3RSS - chains A and B; structure by X-ray diffraction, 1.95 A resolution.

Chain A:
Molecule: Putative uncharacterized protein
Source organism: Thermotoga maritima
Notes: EC 4.2.1.93
Reference sequence: Q9X024 (Q9X024_THEMA); residues 1-490 here = UniProt positions 1-490
Amino-acid sequence (502 residues; row label = number of the first residue in the row; numbers below 1 keep their minus sign (Met-11 is residue -11)):
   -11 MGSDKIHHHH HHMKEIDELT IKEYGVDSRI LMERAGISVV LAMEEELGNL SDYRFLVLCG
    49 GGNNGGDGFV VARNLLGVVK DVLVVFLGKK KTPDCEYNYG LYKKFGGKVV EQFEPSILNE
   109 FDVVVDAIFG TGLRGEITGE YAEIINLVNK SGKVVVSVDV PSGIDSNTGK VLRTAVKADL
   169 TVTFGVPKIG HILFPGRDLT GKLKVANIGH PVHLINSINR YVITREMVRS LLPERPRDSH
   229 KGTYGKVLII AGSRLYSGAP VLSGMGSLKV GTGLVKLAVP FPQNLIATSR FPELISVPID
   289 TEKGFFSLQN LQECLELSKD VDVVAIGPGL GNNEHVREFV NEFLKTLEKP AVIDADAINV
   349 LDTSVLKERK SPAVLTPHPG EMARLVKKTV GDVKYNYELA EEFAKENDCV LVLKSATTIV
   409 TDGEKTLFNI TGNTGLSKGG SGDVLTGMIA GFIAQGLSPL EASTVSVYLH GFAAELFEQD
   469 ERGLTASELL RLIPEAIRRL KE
Not modelled in the structure: -11 to -5, 490
Construct notes: expression tag (-11 to 0)
Swiss-Prot annotation at these positions:
  - region: Asn51 to Asp55 (NADPHX 1), Gly118 to Glu124 (NADPHX 1), His366 to Arg372 (NADPHX 2)
  - binding site (K(+)): Asn52, Asp114, Ser150
  - binding site ((6S)-NADPHX): Tyr129, Asp147, Gly317, Asp431
  - binding site (ADP): Lys402 to Thr406, Asn421 to Gly430
Bound ions: K+: Asn52, Asp114, Phe117, Val146, Val148, Ser150
Ligand contacts: NADP (NAP; NADP nicotinamide-adenine-dinucleotide phosphate): Asp5, Gly49, Gly50, Asn51, Asn52, Gly53, Asp55, Lys78, Thr80, Ile116, Phe117, Gly118, Thr119, Gly120, Leu121, Arg122, Gly123, Glu124, Ile125, Tyr129, Val146, Asp147, Phe172
Reported in the primary citation:
  - conformationally variable residues (loop rearrangement): Thr119 to Gly120, Arg122 to Gly123
  - binding site for NADP: Lys78, Thr119 to Gly120, Arg122 to Gly123, Asp147

Chain B:
Molecule: Unknown peptide, probably from expression host
Source organism: Escherichia coli
Amino-acid sequence (8 residues; each row starts with the number of its first residue; numbering starts at 0):
     0 APAWLFEA

Chain A / chain B interface:
Pairs across the interface (14):
  Arg22(A) - Trp3(B)
  Ser26(A) - Phe5(B)
  Leu29(A) - Leu4(B)  hydrophobic
  Ala30(A) - Phe5(B)  hydrophobic
  Glu33(A) - Phe5(B)
  Leu191(A) - Ala7(B)
  Lys192(A) - Glu6(B)
  Val193(A) - Leu4(B)
  Val193(A) - Phe5(B)
  Val193(A) - Glu6(B)  hydrogen bond (backbone-backbone)
  Ala194(A) - Leu4(B)
  Ala194(A) - Phe5(B)  hydrophobic
  Asn195(A) - Trp3(B)  hydrogen bond (side chain-backbone)
  Asn195(A) - Leu4(B)  hydrogen bond (backbone-backbone)
Also at the interface, not in a pair above, chain A (12 interface residues in all): Val170, Pro175

Overview:
Chain A and chain B form an interface of 12 and 5 residues respectively, with 3 hydrogen bonds. Polar contacts
include Asn195(A)-Trp3(B), Val193(A)-Glu6(B) and Asn195(A)-Leu4(B). Ligands of chain A: NADP. From the paper:
a binding site for NADP at Lys78(A), Thr119(A) and Arg122(A) among others; conformational variability at
Thr119(A) and Arg122(A).
Chain A is Putative uncharacterized protein (Thermotoga maritima) and chain B is Unknown peptide, probably
from expression host (Escherichia coli); the structure, Crystal structure of tm0922, a fusion of a domain of
unknown function and ADP/ATP-dependent NAD(P)H-hydrate dehydratase ..., was determined by X-ray diffraction,
deposited together with 3RRE, 3RRF, 3RRJ, 3RS8, 3RS9, 3RSF and 12 further entries.
